6OAB - chains D and E of the 6 polymer chains in the assembly; structure by electron microscopy, 3.60 A resolution.

[Chain D (and E)]
Molecule: Cell division control protein 48
Source organism: Saccharomyces cerevisiae
Notes: EC 3.6.4.6; chain E of this document is another copy of the same molecule, construct and numbering; everything in this record applies to it too
UniProtKB: P25694 (CDC48_YEAST); numbering as in UniProt (aligned over 1-835)
Chain sequence (835 residues; each row starts with the number of its first residue):
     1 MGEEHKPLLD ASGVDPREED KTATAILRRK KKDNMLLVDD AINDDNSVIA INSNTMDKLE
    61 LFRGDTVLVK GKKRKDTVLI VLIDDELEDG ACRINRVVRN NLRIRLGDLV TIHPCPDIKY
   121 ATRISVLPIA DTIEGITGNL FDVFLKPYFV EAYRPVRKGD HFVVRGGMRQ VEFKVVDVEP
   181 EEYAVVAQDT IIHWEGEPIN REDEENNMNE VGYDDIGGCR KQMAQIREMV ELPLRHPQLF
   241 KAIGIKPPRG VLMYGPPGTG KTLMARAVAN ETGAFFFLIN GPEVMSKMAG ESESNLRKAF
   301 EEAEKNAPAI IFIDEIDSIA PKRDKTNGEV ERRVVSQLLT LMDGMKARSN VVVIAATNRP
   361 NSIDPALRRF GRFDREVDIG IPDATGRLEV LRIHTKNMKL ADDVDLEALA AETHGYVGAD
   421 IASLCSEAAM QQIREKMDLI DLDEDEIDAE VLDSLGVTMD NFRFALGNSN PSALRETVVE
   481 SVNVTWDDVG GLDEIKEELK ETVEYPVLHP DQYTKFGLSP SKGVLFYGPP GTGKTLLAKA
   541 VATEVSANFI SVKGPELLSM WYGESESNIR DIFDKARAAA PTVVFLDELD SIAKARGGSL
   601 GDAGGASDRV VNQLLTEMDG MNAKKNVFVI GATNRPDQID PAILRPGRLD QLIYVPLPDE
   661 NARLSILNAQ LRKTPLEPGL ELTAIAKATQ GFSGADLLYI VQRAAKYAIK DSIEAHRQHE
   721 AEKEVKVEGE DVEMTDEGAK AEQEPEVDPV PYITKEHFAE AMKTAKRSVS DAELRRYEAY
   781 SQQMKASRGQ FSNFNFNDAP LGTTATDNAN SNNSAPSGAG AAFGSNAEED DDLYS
Disordered / not traced: 1-208, 438-454, 718-746, 792-835 (chain E: 1-208, 437-456, 671-835)
Small-molecule neighbours:
  - ADP (adenosine-5'-diphosphate), molecule 1: Asp215, Ile216, Gly217, Pro257, Gly258, Thr259, Gly260, Lys261, Thr262, Leu263, Val390, His394, Gly418, Ala419
  - ADP, molecule 2: Asp343, Arg369, Arg372
  - ADP, molecule 3: Asp488, Val489, Gly490, Gly531, Thr532, Gly533, Lys534, Thr535, Leu536, Ile666, Gln670, Leu698
  - ADP, molecule 4: Asp619, Arg645, Arg648
  - beryllium trifluoride (BEF), molecule 1: Lys261, Thr262, Asp314, Glu315
  - beryllium trifluoride (BEF), molecule 2: Leu339, Asp343, Arg372
  - beryllium trifluoride (BEF), molecule 3: Lys534, Thr535, Asp587, Glu588, Ala632
UniProt features mapped onto this chain:
  - binding site (ATP): Pro257 to Leu263, Asn358, His394, Gly531 to Leu536
  - modified residue: Ser472 (Phosphoserine), Ser519 (Phosphoserine), Thr735 (Phosphothreonine), Ser770 (Phosphoserine)
  - cross-link (Glycyl lysine isopeptide (Lys-Gly)): Lys305 (interchain with G-Cter in ubiquitin), Lys322 (interchain with G-Cter in ubiquitin), Lys346 (interchain with G-Cter in ubiquitin), Lys522 (interchain with G-Cter in ubiquitin), Lys539 (interchain with G-Cter in ubiquitin), Lys594 (interchain with G-Cter in ubiquitin), Lys673 (interchain with G-Cter in ubiquitin)
  - mutagenesis: Lys261 (K261A: Moderate reduction in growth rate; K261T: Probable loss of ATP binding. Complete loss of catalytic activity), Glu315 (E315A: Moderate reduction in growth rate; E315D: Severe loss of catalytic activity without affecting cooperativity between the 2 ATP-binding regions. Slight reduction in growth rate ...), Asn358 (N358A: Slight reduction in growth rate. Restores cell growth; when associated with Q-315), Arg369 (R369A: No effect on growth rate. Restores cell growth; when associated with Q-315), Pro471 (P471A/S: Restores cell growth; when associated with Q-315), Arg475 (R475H: Restores cell growth; when associated with Q-315), Lys534 (K534A/T: Severe loss of catalytic activity. Lethal), Glu588 (E588D: Moderate reduction in growth rate; E588Q: Lethal), Arg645 (R645A: Lethal)

[How chain D and chain E interact]
Residue-residue contacts (130):
  Pro257(D) - Ala366(E)  hydrophobic
  Asn280(D) - Thr340(E)  hydrogen bond
  Pro282(D) - Glu293(E)
  Pro282(D) - Arg297(E)
  Pro282(D) - Arg333(E)
  Pro282(D) - Ser336(E)
  Pro282(D) - Gln337(E)
  Met285(D) - Glu293(E)
  Met285(D) - Arg333(E)
  Ser286(D) - Ala289(E)
  Ser286(D) - Gly290(E)
  Lys287(D) - Met288(E)
  Lys287(D) - Ala289(E)  hydrogen bond (backbone-backbone)
  Lys287(D) - Gly290(E)
  Lys287(D) - Glu291(E)
  Glu315(D) - Ser336(E)
  Glu315(D) - Leu339(E)
  Asp317(D) - Arg323(E)  salt bridge
  Ser318(D) - Glu329(E)
  Ser318(D) - Arg332(E)
  Ser318(D) - Ser336(E)  hydrogen bond
  Pro321(D) - Glu329(E)
  Pro321(D) - Arg332(E)
  Thr326(D) - Glu329(E)  hydrogen bond
  Thr326(D) - Arg332(E)  hydrogen bond
  Glu331(D) - Glu329(E)
  Glu331(D) - Arg333(E)  salt bridge
  Asn358(D) - Arg323(E)
  Asn358(D) - Ala366(E)
  Arg359(D) - Arg323(E)  hydrogen bond (side chain-backbone)
  Asn397(D) - Gly244(E)
  Met398(D) - Ile243(E)
  Met398(D) - Gly244(E)
  Met398(D) - Ile245(E)
  Lys399(D) - Ala242(E)  hydrogen bond (side chain-backbone)
  Lys399(D) - Ile243(E)
  Ala419(D) - Phe370(E)
  Ala422(D) - Phe370(E)
  Ser423(D) - Phe370(E)
  Ser423(D) - Asp374(E)
  Cys425(D) - Ile245(E)  hydrophobic
  Ser426(D) - Ile245(E)
  Ser426(D) - Lys246(E)  hydrogen bond (side chain-backbone)
  Ser426(D) - Phe370(E)
  Glu427(D) - Arg375(E)  salt bridge
  Met430(D) - Glu228(E)
  Met430(D) - Phe240(E)  hydrophobic
  Ile433(D) - Leu232(E)  hydrophobic
  Ile433(D) - Phe240(E)  hydrophobic
  Arg434(D) - Glu228(E)  salt bridge
  Met437(D) - Leu232(E)  hydrophobic
  Met437(D) - Arg235(E)
  Ser472(D) - Arg368(E)  hydrogen bond (side chain-backbone)
  Ser472(D) - Arg369(E)
  Arg475(D) - Arg368(E)
  Arg475(D) - Glu376(E)  salt bridge
  Glu476(D) - Asn361(E)
  Glu476(D) - Ile363(E)
  Glu476(D) - Arg368(E)  salt bridge
  Ser481(D) - Asn622(E)
  Ser481(D) - Ala623(E)
  Val482(D) - Met621(E)  hydrophobic
  Val482(D) - Asn622(E)
  Asn483(D) - Lys624(E)
  Gly531(D) - Arg645(E)
  Lys539(D) - Gly620(E)  hydrogen bond (side chain-backbone)
  Lys539(D) - Met621(E)
  Phe549(D) - Met621(E)  hydrophobic
  Lys553(D) - Arg577(E)
  Lys553(D) - Gln613(E)
  Lys553(D) - Thr616(E)
  Lys553(D) - Glu617(E)  salt bridge
  Lys553(D) - Asn622(E)  hydrogen bond
  Pro555(D) - Arg609(E)
  Pro555(D) - Gln613(E)
  Glu556(D) - Arg570(E)
  Glu556(D) - Gln613(E)
  Leu558(D) - Tyr562(E)
  Leu558(D) - Arg609(E)
  Ser559(D) - Tyr562(E)
  Ser559(D) - Gly563(E)
  Met560(D) - Gly563(E)
  Met560(D) - Glu564(E)
  Phe585(D) - Met621(E)  hydrophobic
  Asp587(D) - Thr616(E)  hydrogen bond
  Glu588(D) - Asn612(E)  hydrogen bond
  Glu588(D) - Leu615(E)
  Asp590(D) - Arg596(E)  salt bridge
  Asp590(D) - Asn612(E)
  Ser591(D) - Arg609(E)
  Ser591(D) - Asn612(E)
  Asp602(D) - Ser599(E)  hydrogen bond
  Asp602(D) - Leu600(E)
  Asp602(D) - Gly604(E)
  Ala603(D) - Ser599(E)
  Ala603(D) - Gly604(E)
  Ala603(D) - Gly605(E)
  Ala603(D) - Ala606(E)  hydrophobic
  Ser607(D) - Tyr562(E)  hydrogen bond
  Asn634(D) - Arg596(E)
  Arg635(D) - Arg596(E)
  Thr674(D) - Phe516(E)
  Thr674(D) - Gly517(E)
  Thr674(D) - Leu518(E)
  Pro675(D) - Lys515(E)
  Pro675(D) - Phe516(E)
  Ala695(D) - Arg645(E)
  Ala695(D) - Gly647(E)
  Asp696(D) - Pro646(E)
  Leu698(D) - Gly647(E)
  Tyr699(D) - Pro646(E)  hydrophobic
  Tyr699(D) - Asp650(E)
  Tyr699(D) - Gln651(E)  hydrogen bond
  Val701(D) - Leu518(E)
  Gln702(D) - Ser519(E)  hydrogen bond (side chain-backbone)
  Gln702(D) - Pro520(E)  hydrogen bond (side chain-backbone)
  Ala705(D) - Leu518(E)  hydrophobic
  Lys706(D) - Glu498(E)  salt bridge
  Lys706(D) - Glu501(E)  salt bridge
  Lys706(D) - Asp650(E)  salt bridge
  Ala708(D) - Phe516(E)
  Ile709(D) - Tyr513(E)
  Ile709(D) - Phe516(E)  hydrophobic
  Ser712(D) - Gln512(E)  hydrogen bond
  Ile753(D) - Phe516(E)  hydrophobic
  Lys766(D) - Leu652(E)
  Ser768(D) - Pro641(E)  hydrogen bond (side chain-backbone)
  Ser768(D) - Arg645(E)
  Ser768(D) - Pro646(E)
  Arg776(D) - Arg596(E)
Also at the interface, not in a pair above, chain D (88 interface residues in all): Thr262, Glu283, Asp314, His394, Ala429, Pro530, Thr535, Ala538, Ser551, Gly554, Lys594, Leu600, Val610, Leu671, Lys673, Tyr707, Ile713, Pro751, Tyr752
Also at the interface, not in a pair above, chain E (86 interface residues in all): Pro247, Pro248, Lys322, Asp343, Pro360, Pro365, Thr502, Tyr505, His509, Ser521, Trp561, Glu566, Asp608, Ala642, Leu644

[Summary]
The interface between chain D and chain E involves 88 residues on one side and 86 on the other; the contacts
include 20 hydrogen bonds and 11 salt bridges. Polar pairs include Asp317(D)-Arg323(E), Glu331(D)-Arg333(E)
and Glu427(D)-Arg375(E).
Chain D and chain E are both Cell division control protein 48 (Saccharomyces cerevisiae); the structure,
Cdc48-Npl4 complex processing poly-ubiquitinated substrate in the presence of ADP-BeFx, state 2, was
determined by electron microscopy.
